Entry 6KAB (X-ray diffraction, 2.89 A resolution); this record covers chains A and B.

Chain A (and B):
Molecule: Lysine--tRNA ligase
Organism: Plasmodium falciparum (isolate NF54)
Notes: EC 6.1.1.6; chain B of this document is another copy of the same molecule, construct and numbering; everything in this record applies to it too
Reference sequence: W7JP72 (W7JP72_PLAFO); residues 77-583 here correspond to UniProt positions 15-521 (UniProt number = residue number - 62)
Sequence (516 residues; row label = number of the first residue in the row):
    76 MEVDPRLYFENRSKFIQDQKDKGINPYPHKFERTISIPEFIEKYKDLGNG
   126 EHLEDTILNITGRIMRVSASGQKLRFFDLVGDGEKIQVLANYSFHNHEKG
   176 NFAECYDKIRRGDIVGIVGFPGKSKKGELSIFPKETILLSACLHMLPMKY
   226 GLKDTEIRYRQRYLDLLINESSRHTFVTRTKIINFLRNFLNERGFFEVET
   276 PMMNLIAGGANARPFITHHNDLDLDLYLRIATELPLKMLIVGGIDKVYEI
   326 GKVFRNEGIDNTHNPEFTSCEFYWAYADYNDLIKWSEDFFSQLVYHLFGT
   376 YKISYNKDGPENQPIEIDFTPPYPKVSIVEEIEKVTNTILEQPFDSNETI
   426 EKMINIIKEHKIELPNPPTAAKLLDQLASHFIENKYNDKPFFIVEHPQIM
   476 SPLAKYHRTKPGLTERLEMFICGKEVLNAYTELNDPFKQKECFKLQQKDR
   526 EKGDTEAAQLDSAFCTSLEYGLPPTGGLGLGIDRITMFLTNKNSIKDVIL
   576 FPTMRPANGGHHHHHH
Disordered / not traced: 76-77, 584-591 (chain B: 76-78, 442, 583-591)
Sequence notes: initiating methionine (76); expression tag (584-591)
Small-molecule neighbours:
  - D4U ((3S)-3-(cyclohexylmethyl)-6,8-bis(oxidanyl)-3,4-dihydroisochromen-1-one): R330, E332, T337, H338, N339, F342, E500, V501, L502, N503, G554, L555, G556, R559, I570
  - lysine (LYS): G284, A285, A306, E308, R330, E346, Y348, N503, A504, Y505, E507, G552, L553, G554

How chain A and chain B interact:
Residue-residue contacts (193; chain A residue first):
  F84(A) - E544(B)
  S88(A) - F512(B)
  I91(A) - F512(B)  hydrophobic
  K95(A) - D510(B)  salt bridge
  K95(A) - K513(B)
  N100(A) - Y481(B)
  Y102(A) - K480(B)  hydrogen bond (backbone-side chain)
  Y102(A) - N509(B)
  Y102(A) - D510(B)
  Y102(A) - P511(B)
  P103(A) - K480(B)  hydrogen bond (backbone-side chain)
  H104(A) - K480(B)
  H104(A) - Y481(B)  hydrogen bond (side chain-backbone)
  H104(A) - R483(B)
  H104(A) - E490(B)
  H104(A) - P549(B)
  K105(A) - Y351(B)  hydrogen bond (side chain-backbone)
  K105(A) - A352(B)
  K105(A) - D353(B)
  K105(A) - D356(B)  salt bridge
  R108(A) - K321(B)
  R108(A) - Y351(B)
  T136(A) - Y351(B)
  G137(A) - Y351(B)
  R138(A) - V316(B)  hydrogen bond (side chain-backbone)
  R138(A) - Y545(B)  hydrogen bond (side chain-backbone)
  R138(A) - G546(B)  hydrogen bond (side chain-backbone)
  I189(A) - G546(B)
  I189(A) - P548(B)
  L214(A) - P549(B)
  S215(A) - G546(B)
  S215(A) - L547(B)  hydrogen bond (side chain-backbone)
  S215(A) - P548(B)
  A216(A) - E544(B)
  A216(A) - G546(B)
  C217(A) - E544(B)
  C217(A) - Y545(B)
  L218(A) - P511(B)  hydrophobic
  L218(A) - F512(B)  hydrophobic
  L218(A) - E544(B)  hydrogen bond (backbone-backbone)
  H219(A) - E544(B)  salt bridge
  H219(A) - Y545(B)
  L221(A) - Y545(B)  hydrophobic
  Q236(A) - Y545(B)
  Y238(A) - M313(B)
  Y238(A) - G317(B)
  Y238(A) - T541(B)
  Y238(A) - S542(B)
  Y238(A) - Y545(B)  hydrophobic
  L239(A) - Y545(B)  hydrophobic
  L241(A) - L314(B)  hydrophobic
  L241(A) - G317(B)
  L241(A) - I319(B)  hydrophobic
  L242(A) - V316(B)
  L242(A) - G317(B)
  L242(A) - G318(B)
  R248(A) - G318(B)  hydrogen bond (side chain-backbone)
  R248(A) - I319(B)
  F251(A) - F271(B)
  V252(A) - F271(B)  hydrophobic
  R254(A) - E274(B)  salt bridge
  T255(A) - F271(B)
  T255(A) - E272(B)
  I258(A) - E274(B)
  R262(A) - R262(B)
  R262(A) - E272(B)  salt bridge
  F271(A) - F251(B)
  F271(A) - V252(B)  hydrophobic
  F271(A) - T255(B)
  E272(A) - T255(B)  hydrogen bond (backbone-side chain)
  V273(A) - L575(B)  hydrophobic
  E274(A) - R254(B)  salt bridge
  E274(A) - I258(B)
  E274(A) - T343(B)  hydrogen bond
  E274(A) - L575(B)
  T275(A) - K327(B)  hydrogen bond (backbone-side chain)
  P276(A) - E341(B)
  P276(A) - F576(B)
  M277(A) - M277(B)  hydrophobic
  M277(A) - K327(B)
  M277(A) - F329(B)  hydrophobic
  M277(A) - E341(B)  hydrogen bond (backbone-side chain)
  M278(A) - F290(B)  hydrophobic
  M278(A) - P340(B)  hydrophobic
  M278(A) - E341(B)  hydrogen bond (backbone-side chain)
  L280(A) - P581(B)  hydrophobic
  R288(A) - N295(B)
  R288(A) - D296(B)  salt bridge
  F290(A) - M278(B)  hydrophobic
  F290(A) - T292(B)
  F290(A) - H293(B)
  F290(A) - H294(B)
  I291(A) - I291(B)
  I291(A) - T292(B)  hydrogen bond (backbone-side chain)
  T292(A) - F290(B)
  T292(A) - I291(B)  hydrogen bond (side chain-backbone)
  H293(A) - F290(B)
  H293(A) - N331(B)  hydrogen bond (backbone-side chain)
  H294(A) - F290(B)
  H294(A) - N331(B)
  H294(A) - E332(B)  hydrogen bond (side chain-backbone)
  H294(A) - P340(B)
  N295(A) - R288(B)
  N295(A) - N331(B)  hydrogen bond
  D296(A) - G333(B)
  L297(A) - I334(B)  hydrophobic
  L297(A) - T578(B)
  L297(A) - R580(B)  hydrogen bond (backbone-side chain)
  L299(A) - M579(B)
  L299(A) - P581(B)
  L303(A) - L303(B)  hydrophobic
  P310(A) - F576(B)
  M313(A) - Y238(B)
  M313(A) - F576(B)  hydrophobic
  L314(A) - L241(B)  hydrophobic
  L314(A) - L575(B)  hydrophobic
  L314(A) - F576(B)  hydrophobic
  V316(A) - R138(B)  hydrogen bond (backbone-side chain)
  V316(A) - Y238(B)  hydrophobic
  V316(A) - L242(B)
  G317(A) - Y238(B)
  G317(A) - L241(B)
  G317(A) - L242(B)
  G318(A) - R248(B)  hydrogen bond (backbone-side chain)
  I319(A) - R248(B)
  D320(A) - D157(B)
  K321(A) - R108(B)
  K327(A) - T275(B)  hydrogen bond (side chain-backbone)
  K327(A) - M277(B)
  F329(A) - M277(B)  hydrophobic
  F329(A) - M278(B)  hydrophobic
  N331(A) - H293(B)  hydrogen bond (side chain-backbone)
  N331(A) - H294(B)
  N331(A) - N295(B)  hydrogen bond (side chain-backbone)
  E332(A) - H294(B)  hydrogen bond (backbone-side chain)
  E332(A) - D296(B)
  G333(A) - D296(B)
  I334(A) - H294(B)
  I334(A) - L297(B)  hydrophobic
  P340(A) - H294(B)
  E341(A) - P276(B)
  E341(A) - M277(B)  hydrogen bond (side chain-backbone)
  E341(A) - M278(B)  hydrogen bond (side chain-backbone)
  T343(A) - E274(B)  hydrogen bond
  Y351(A) - K105(B)  hydrogen bond (backbone-side chain)
  Y351(A) - R108(B)
  Y351(A) - T136(B)
  Y351(A) - I189(B)
  A352(A) - K105(B)
  D356(A) - K105(B)  salt bridge
  K480(A) - Y102(B)  hydrogen bond (side chain-backbone)
  K480(A) - P103(B)
  K480(A) - H104(B)
  Y481(A) - N100(B)  hydrogen bond
  Y481(A) - H104(B)  hydrogen bond (backbone-side chain)
  R483(A) - H104(B)
  R483(A) - K105(B)
  E490(A) - H104(B)  salt bridge
  N509(A) - Y102(B)
  D510(A) - K95(B)  salt bridge
  D510(A) - Y102(B)  hydrogen bond
  P511(A) - Y102(B)
  F512(A) - S88(B)
  F512(A) - K95(B)
  F512(A) - L218(B)  hydrophobic
  T541(A) - Y238(B)
  S542(A) - Y238(B)
  E544(A) - F84(B)
  E544(A) - C217(B)
  E544(A) - L218(B)  hydrogen bond (backbone-backbone)
  E544(A) - H219(B)  salt bridge
  Y545(A) - R138(B)  hydrogen bond (backbone-side chain)
  Y545(A) - A216(B)
  Y545(A) - C217(B)
  Y545(A) - H219(B)
  Y545(A) - Q236(B)
  Y545(A) - Y238(B)
  Y545(A) - L239(B)  hydrophobic
  G546(A) - R138(B)  hydrogen bond (backbone-side chain)
  G546(A) - S215(B)
  G546(A) - A216(B)  hydrogen bond (backbone-backbone)
  L547(A) - S215(B)  hydrogen bond (backbone-side chain)
  P548(A) - I189(B)  hydrophobic
  P548(A) - S215(B)
  P549(A) - L214(B)
  L575(A) - V273(B)  hydrophobic
  L575(A) - L314(B)  hydrophobic
  F576(A) - P276(B)  hydrophobic
  F576(A) - P310(B)
  F576(A) - M313(B)  hydrophobic
  F576(A) - L314(B)  hydrophobic
  R580(A) - L297(B)
  P581(A) - L299(B)
Interface residues without a listed pair, chain A (105 interface residues in all): F106, D157, G187, M220, N259, L301, D353, H482, T506, K513, M579
Interface residues without a listed pair, chain B (104 interface residues in all): I91, F106, G137, G187, R235, N259, L280, D320, H482, A538

Overview:
The interface between chain A and chain B involves 105 residues on one side and 104 on the other, with 40
hydrogen bonds and 11 salt bridges. Polar contacts include K95(A)-D510(B), K105(A)-D356(B) and
H219(A)-E544(B). Ligands of chain A: compound D4U and lysine.
Chain A and chain B are both Lysine--tRNA ligase (Plasmodium falciparum (isolate NF54)); the structure,
Crystal structure of plasmodium lysyl-tRNA synthetase in complex with a cladosporin derivative 2, was
determined by X-ray diffraction (same publication as 6KA6, 6KBF, 6KCN and 6KCT).
